7S88 - chains A and B of the 4 polymer chains in the assembly; structure by electron microscopy, 2.69 A resolution.

Chain A (and B):
Protein: Transient receptor potential cation channel subfamily V member 6
Source organism: Homo sapiens
Notes: chain B of this document is another copy of the same molecule, construct and numbering; everything in this record applies to it too
Reference sequence: Q9H1D0 (TRPV6_HUMAN); residues 1-667 here correspond to UniProt positions 41-707 (UniProt number = residue number + 40)
Chain sequence (683 residues; row label = number of the first residue in the row):
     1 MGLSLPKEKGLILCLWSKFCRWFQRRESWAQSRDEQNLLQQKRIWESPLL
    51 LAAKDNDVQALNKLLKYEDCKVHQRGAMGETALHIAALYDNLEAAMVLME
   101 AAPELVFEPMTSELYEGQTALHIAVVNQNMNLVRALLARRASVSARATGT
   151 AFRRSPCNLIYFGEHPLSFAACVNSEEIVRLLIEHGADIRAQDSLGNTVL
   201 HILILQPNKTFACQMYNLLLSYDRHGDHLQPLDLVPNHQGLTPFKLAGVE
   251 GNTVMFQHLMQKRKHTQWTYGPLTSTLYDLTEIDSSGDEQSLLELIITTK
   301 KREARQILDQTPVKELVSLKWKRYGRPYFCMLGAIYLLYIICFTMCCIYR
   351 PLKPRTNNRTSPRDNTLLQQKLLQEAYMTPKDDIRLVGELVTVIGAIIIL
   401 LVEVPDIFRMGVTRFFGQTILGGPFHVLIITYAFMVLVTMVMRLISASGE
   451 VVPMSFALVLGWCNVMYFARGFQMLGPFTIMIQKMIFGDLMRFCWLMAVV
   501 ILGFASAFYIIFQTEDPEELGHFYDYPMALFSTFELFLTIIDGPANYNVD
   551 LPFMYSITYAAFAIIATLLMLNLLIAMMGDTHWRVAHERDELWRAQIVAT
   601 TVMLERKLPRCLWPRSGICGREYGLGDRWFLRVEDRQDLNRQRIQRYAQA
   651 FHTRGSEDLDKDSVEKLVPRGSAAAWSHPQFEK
Not modelled in the structure: 1-23, 638-683
Sequence notes: expression tag (668-683)
UniProt features mapped onto this chain:
  - region: Glu93 to Pro103 (Interaction with calmodulin), Val598 to Val602 (Interaction with S100A10)
  - motif: Ile541 to Ala545 (Selectivity filter)
  - binding site (Ca(2+)): Asp542
  - modified residue: Tyr161 (Phosphotyrosine)
  - glycosylation: Asn358 (N-linked (GlcNAc...) asparagine)
Ion coordination: Ca2+: Asp542 (shared with Asp542(B) of chain B; 1 residue of chain C; 1 residue of chain D)
Reported in the primary citation:
  - Ca2+ coordination: Asp542

Interface between chain A and chain B:
Contacting residue pairs (130):
  Gln267(A) - Asn37(B)
  Gln267(A) - Leu38(B)
  Gln267(A) - Gln41(B)
  Gln267(A) - Tyr89(B)  hydrogen bond (backbone-side chain)
  Trp268(A) - Asn37(B)
  Thr269(A) - Leu88(B)
  Thr269(A) - Asn127(B)  hydrogen bond (backbone-side chain)
  Tyr270(A) - Gln118(B)  hydrogen bond
  Tyr270(A) - Ile123(B)  hydrophobic
  Tyr270(A) - Val126(B)
  Tyr270(A) - Phe152(B)
  Tyr270(A) - Phe169(B)
  Gly271(A) - Val126(B)
  Gly271(A) - Asn127(B)
  Pro272(A) - Ile160(B)  hydrophobic
  Pro272(A) - Phe162(B)  hydrophobic
  Leu273(A) - Leu159(B)  hydrophobic
  Leu273(A) - Ile160(B)  hydrophobic
  Leu277(A) - Leu38(B)  hydrophobic
  Lys322(A) - Glu27(B)
  Arg323(A) - Glu27(B)
  Arg323(A) - Gln31(B)
  Thr344(A) - Ser506(B)
  Thr344(A) - Tyr526(B)
  Cys347(A) - Ile510(B)
  Cys347(A) - Gln513(B)
  Ile348(A) - Tyr509(B)  hydrophobic
  Ile348(A) - Gln513(B)  hydrogen bond (backbone-side chain)
  Ile348(A) - Tyr526(B)  hydrophobic
  Arg350(A) - Ile510(B)  hydrogen bond (side chain-backbone)
  Arg350(A) - Gln513(B)  hydrogen bond
  Arg350(A) - Thr514(B)
  Leu352(A) - Gln513(B)
  Leu352(A) - Thr514(B)
  Arg363(A) - Tyr547(B)  hydrogen bond (side chain-backbone)
  Arg363(A) - Asn548(B)
  Arg363(A) - Val549(B)  hydrogen bond (side chain-backbone)
  Arg363(A) - Asp550(B)  salt bridge
  Asn365(A) - Glu515(B)
  Asn365(A) - Asp516(B)  hydrogen bond (backbone-backbone)
  Asn365(A) - Glu519(B)  hydrogen bond
  Asn365(A) - Val549(B)
  Thr366(A) - Thr514(B)
  Thr366(A) - Glu515(B)
  Leu367(A) - Thr514(B)  hydrogen bond (backbone-backbone)
  Leu367(A) - Asp516(B)
  Leu368(A) - Gln513(B)
  Leu368(A) - Thr514(B)  hydrogen bond (backbone-backbone)
  Val451(A) - Ile510(B)
  Val451(A) - Ile511(B)  hydrophobic
  Val452(A) - Met554(B)  hydrophobic
  Met454(A) - Ile510(B)  hydrophobic
  Ser455(A) - Ile510(B)
  Ser455(A) - Ile511(B)
  Ser455(A) - Met554(B)
  Phe456(A) - Met554(B)  hydrophobic
  Leu458(A) - Gly503(B)
  Leu458(A) - Ser506(B)
  Leu458(A) - Ile510(B)  hydrophobic
  Val459(A) - Gly503(B)
  Val459(A) - Phe504(B)  hydrophobic
  Val459(A) - Ala507(B)  hydrophobic
  Trp462(A) - Val499(B)
  Trp462(A) - Leu502(B)  hydrophobic
  Trp462(A) - Gly503(B)
  Cys463(A) - Val500(B)  hydrophobic
  Val465(A) - Val499(B)  hydrophobic
  Met466(A) - Leu496(B)  hydrophobic
  Met466(A) - Val499(B)  hydrophobic
  Met466(A) - Val500(B)  hydrophobic
  Met474(A) - Arg492(B)  hydrogen bond (backbone-side chain)
  Leu475(A) - Arg492(B)
  Phe478(A) - Arg492(B)
  Phe478(A) - Phe493(B)  hydrophobic
  Phe478(A) - Leu496(B)  hydrophobic
  Phe478(A) - Met577(B)  hydrophobic
  Met481(A) - Leu573(B)  hydrophobic
  Ile482(A) - Leu496(B)  hydrophobic
  Ile482(A) - Leu569(B)  hydrophobic
  Ile482(A) - Leu573(B)  hydrophobic
  Met485(A) - Leu569(B)  hydrophobic
  Met485(A) - Leu573(B)  hydrophobic
  Ile486(A) - Leu569(B)  hydrophobic
  Leu490(A) - Ile564(B)  hydrophobic
  Leu490(A) - Leu569(B)  hydrophobic
  Glu518(A) - Asn548(B)  hydrogen bond
  Gly521(A) - Tyr547(B)
  His522(A) - Tyr547(B)  hydrogen bond
  Tyr524(A) - Asp550(B)
  Met528(A) - Tyr547(B)  hydrophobic
  Phe531(A) - Ser556(B)
  Ser532(A) - Tyr547(B)
  Phe534(A) - Ala560(B)  hydrophobic
  Phe534(A) - Ile564(B)  hydrophobic
  Glu535(A) - Tyr559(B)
  Leu538(A) - Ala563(B)
  Thr539(A) - Thr539(B)
  Ile540(A) - Thr539(B)
  Ile540(A) - Asp542(B)
  Ile540(A) - Gly543(B)  hydrogen bond (backbone-backbone)
  Ile540(A) - Tyr559(B)  hydrophobic
  Ile540(A) - Ala563(B)  hydrophobic
  Ile541(A) - Gly543(B)
  Ile541(A) - Tyr547(B)
  Asp542(A) - Asp542(B)
  Leu571(A) - Leu568(B)  hydrophobic
  Leu574(A) - Leu568(B)  hydrophobic
  Ile575(A) - Asn572(B)
  Met578(A) - Leu568(B)
  His582(A) - Ala576(B)
  His582(A) - Met577(B)
  His582(A) - Asp580(B)  salt bridge
  Ile618(A) - Gln31(B)
  Ile618(A) - Asp34(B)
  Ile618(A) - Leu38(B)  hydrophobic
  Glu622(A) - Lys42(B)  hydrogen bond (backbone-side chain)
  Tyr623(A) - Glu35(B)
  Tyr623(A) - Leu38(B)
  Tyr623(A) - Leu39(B)
  Tyr623(A) - Lys42(B)
  Gly624(A) - Trp45(B)
  Leu625(A) - Leu38(B)  hydrophobic
  Arg632(A) - Asp34(B)  salt bridge
  Arg632(A) - Asn37(B)
  Glu634(A) - Leu159(B)
  Asp635(A) - Leu159(B)
  Arg636(A) - Leu159(B)  hydrogen bond (side chain-backbone)
  Arg636(A) - Ile160(B)
  Arg636(A) - Phe162(B)
  Arg636(A) - Pro207(B)
Other interface residues (no listed pair), chain A (70 interface residues in all): Pro362, Ala469, Thr479
Other interface residues (no listed pair), chain B (70 interface residues in all): Arg33, Gln40, Tyr115, His122, Gln206, Trp495, Pro517, Thr567, Met570

In short:
Chain A and chain B each contribute 70 residues to their interface, with 18 hydrogen bonds and 3 salt bridges.
Polar pairs include Arg363(A)-Asp550(B), His582(A)-Asp580(B) and Arg632(A)-Asp34(B). Curated annotation
(UniProt) lists Ca2+-binding residue Asp542(A) on chain A. From the paper: Ca2+ coordination by Asp542(A).
Chain A and chain B are both Transient receptor potential cation channel subfamily V member 6 (Homo sapiens);
the structure, Open apo-state cryo-EM structure of human TRPV6 in glyco-diosgenin detergent, was determined by
electron microscopy (same publication as 7S89, 7S8B and 7S8C).
